PDB entry 5ODW | X-ray diffraction, 2.80 A resolution | chains A and C

# Chain A
Molecule: Ferripyoverdine receptor
From: Pseudomonas aeruginosa (strain ATCC 15692 / DSM 22644 / CIP 104116 / JCM 14847 / LMG 12228 / 1C / PRS 101 / PAO1)
UniProt: P48632 (FPVA_PSEAE); numbering as in UniProt (aligned over 1-815)
Sequence (815 residues; each row starts with the number of its first residue):
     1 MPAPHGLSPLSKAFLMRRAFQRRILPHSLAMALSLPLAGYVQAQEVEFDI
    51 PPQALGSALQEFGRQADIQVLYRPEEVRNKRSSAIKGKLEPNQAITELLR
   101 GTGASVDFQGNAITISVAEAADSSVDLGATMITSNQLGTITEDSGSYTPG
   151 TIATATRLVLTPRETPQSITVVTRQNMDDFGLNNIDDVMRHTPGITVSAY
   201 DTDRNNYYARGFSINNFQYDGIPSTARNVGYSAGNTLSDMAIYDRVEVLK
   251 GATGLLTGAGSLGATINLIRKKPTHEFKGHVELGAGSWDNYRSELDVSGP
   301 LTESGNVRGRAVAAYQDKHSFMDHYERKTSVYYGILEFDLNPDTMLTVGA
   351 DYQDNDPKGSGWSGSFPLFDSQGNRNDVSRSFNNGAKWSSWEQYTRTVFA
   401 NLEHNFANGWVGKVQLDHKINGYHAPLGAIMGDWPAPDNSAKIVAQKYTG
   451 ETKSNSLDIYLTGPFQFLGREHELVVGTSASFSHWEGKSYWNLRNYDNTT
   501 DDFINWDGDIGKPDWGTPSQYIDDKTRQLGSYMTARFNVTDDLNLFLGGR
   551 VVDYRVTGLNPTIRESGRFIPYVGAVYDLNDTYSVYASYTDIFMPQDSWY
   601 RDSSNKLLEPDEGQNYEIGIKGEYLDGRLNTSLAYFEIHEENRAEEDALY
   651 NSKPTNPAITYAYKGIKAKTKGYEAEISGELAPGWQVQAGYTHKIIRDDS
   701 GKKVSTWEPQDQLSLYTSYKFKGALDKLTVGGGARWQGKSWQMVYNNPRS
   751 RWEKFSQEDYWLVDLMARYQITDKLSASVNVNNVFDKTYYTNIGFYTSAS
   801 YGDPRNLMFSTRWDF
Unresolved in the structure: 1-44
UniProt features mapped onto this chain:
  - motif: S798 to F815 (TonB C-terminal box)
From the paper describing this entry:
  - conformationally variable residues (side-chain flip): Y231

# Chain C
Molecule: Pyocin-S2
From: Pseudomonas aeruginosa (strain ATCC 15692 / DSM 22644 / CIP 104116 / JCM 14847 / LMG 12228 / 1C / PRS 101 / PAO1)
Notes: EC 3.1.-.-
UniProt: Q06584 (PYS2_PSEAE); residues 1-209 here = UniProt positions 1-209
Sequence (217 residues; row label = number of the first residue in the row):
     1 MAVNDYEPGSMVITHVQGGGRDIIQYIPARSSYGTPPFVPPGPSPYVGTG
    51 MQEYRKLRSTLDKSHSELKKNLKNETLKEVDELKSEAGLPGKAVSANDIR
   101 DEKSIVDALMDAKAKSLKAIEDRPANLYTASDFPQKSESMYQSQLLASRK
   151 FYGEFLDRHMSELAKAYSADIYKAQIAILKQTSQELENKARSLEAEAQRA
   201 AAEVEADYKLEHHHHHH
Unresolved in the structure: 1-10, 206-217
Construct notes: expression tag (210-217)

# How chain A and chain C interact
Contacting residue pairs (65; chain A residue first):
  Y200(A) - P40(C)
  Y200(A) - P41(C)  hydrogen bond (side chain-backbone)
  V229(A) - P41(C)  hydrophobic
  G230(A) - P41(C)
  G230(A) - G42(C)
  G230(A) - P43(C)
  Y231(A) - P43(C)
  S363(A) - P45(C)
  M431(A) - P45(C)  hydrophobic
  V444(A) - P45(C)
  Q446(A) - S44(C)
  Q446(A) - P45(C)
  Q446(A) - G48(C)
  Y448(A) - P43(C)
  Y448(A) - S44(C)
  W491(A) - V47(C)
  W491(A) - G48(C)
  W491(A) - M51(C)
  W491(A) - Q142(C)
  W491(A) - L146(C)  hydrophobic
  N492(A) - R55(C)
  Q520(A) - L146(C)
  W599(A) - S143(C)
  W599(A) - L146(C)  hydrophobic
  W599(A) - A147(C)  hydrophobic
  Y600(A) - R149(C)  hydrogen bond
  E646(A) - P36(C)
  E646(A) - K150(C)  salt bridge
  S652(A) - Y128(C)
  S652(A) - R158(C)  hydrogen bond (backbone-side chain)
  K653(A) - P124(C)
  K653(A) - N126(C)
  K653(A) - R158(C)
  P654(A) - N126(C)
  P654(A) - L127(C)  hydrogen bond (backbone-backbone)
  P654(A) - Y128(C)
  P654(A) - M140(C)  hydrophobic
  T655(A) - A125(C)
  N656(A) - L127(C)
  P657(A) - L127(C)  hydrophobic
  I659(A) - L127(C)
  T660(A) - L127(C)
  T660(A) - M140(C)
  T660(A) - S143(C)
  T660(A) - Q144(C)
  Y661(A) - A147(C)  hydrophobic
  Y661(A) - S148(C)
  Y661(A) - K150(C)  hydrogen bond
  Y663(A) - A147(C)  hydrogen bond (side chain-backbone)
  Y663(A) - R149(C)
  K702(A) - P37(C)
  W707(A) - F38(C)  hydrophobic
  Y745(A) - S31(C)
  Y745(A) - S32(C)  hydrogen bond (side chain-backbone)
  Y745(A) - Y33(C)  hydrophobic
  S750(A) - R30(C)  hydrogen bond (side chain-backbone)
  W752(A) - S32(C)  hydrogen bond (side chain-backbone)
  W752(A) - Y33(C)  hydrophobic
  W752(A) - T35(C)
  F795(A) - F38(C)  hydrophobic
  F795(A) - P40(C)  hydrophobic
  Y796(A) - P40(C)
  Y796(A) - P41(C)
  Y796(A) - P45(C)  hydrophobic
  Y796(A) - Y46(C)
Interface residues without a listed pair, chain A (38 interface residues in all): R204, Y208, W362, W391, N651, N747
Interface residues without a listed pair, chain C (38 interface residues in all): G34, T49, F151, F155
The authors on this interface:
  - interface residues, chain C: T35(C)

# Summary
Chain A and chain C each contribute 38 residues to their interface; the contacts include 9 hydrogen bonds and
1 salt bridge. Polar pairs include E646(A)-K150(C), Y200(A)-P41(C) and Y600(A)-R149(C). The paper reports the
interface residue T35(C); conformational variability at Y231(A).
Chain A is Ferripyoverdine receptor and chain C is Pyocin-S2, both from Pseudomonas aeruginosa (strain ATCC
15692 / DSM 22644 / CIP 104116 / JCM 14847 / LMG 12228 / 1C / PRS 101 / PAO1); the structure, Structure of the
FpvAI-pyocin S2 complex, was determined by X-ray diffraction.
